7O0Z - chains B and C of the 4 polymer chains in the assembly; structure by electron microscopy, 3.70 A resolution.

== Chain B (and C) ==
Protein: Probable ABC transporter ATP-binding protein NosF
From: Pseudomonas stutzeri ATCC 14405
Notes: chain C of this document is another copy of the same molecule, construct and numbering; everything in this record applies to it too
Reference sequence: P19844 (NOSF_PSEST); residues 1-308 here = UniProt positions 1-308
Amino-acid sequence (308 residues; numbered 1 to 308; the number before each row is that of its first residue):
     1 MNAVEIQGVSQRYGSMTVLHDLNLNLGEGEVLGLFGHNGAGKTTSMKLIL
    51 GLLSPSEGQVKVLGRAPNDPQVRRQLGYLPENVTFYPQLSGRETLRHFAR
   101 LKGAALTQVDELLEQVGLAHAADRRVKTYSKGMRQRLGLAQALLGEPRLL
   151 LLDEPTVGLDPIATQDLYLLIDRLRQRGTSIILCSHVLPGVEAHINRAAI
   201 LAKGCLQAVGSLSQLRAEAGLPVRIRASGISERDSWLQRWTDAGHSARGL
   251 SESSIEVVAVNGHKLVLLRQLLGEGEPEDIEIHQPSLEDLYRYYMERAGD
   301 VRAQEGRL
Not modelled in the structure: 1

== Interface between chain B and chain C ==
Pairs across the interface (89):
  His37(B) with Asp160(C), salt bridge; Pro161(C)
  Glu114(B) with Arg307(C), salt bridge
  Gln115(B) with Arg307(C); Leu308(C), hydrogen bond (backbone-backbone)
  Val116(B) with Leu308(C)
  Gly117(B) with Leu308(C)
  Arg136(B) with Leu308(C)
  Leu159(B) with His186(C)
  Asp160(B) with His37(C)
  Pro161(B) with His37(C); His186(C); Leu188(C), hydrophobic; Glu288(C); Tyr291(C), hydrophobic
  Ile162(B) with His37(C); Tyr291(C), hydrophobic; Arg292(C), hydrogen bond (backbone-side chain); Met295(C), hydrophobic
  Ala163(B) with Leu308(C)
  Thr164(B) with Glu288(C)
  Gln165(B) with Glu288(C); Arg292(C), hydrogen bond
  Asp166(B) with Arg307(C); Leu308(C)
  Leu170(B) with Gly306(C)
  Asp172(B) with Arg248(C)
  Arg173(B) with Glu305(C), hydrogen bond (side chain-backbone)
  Arg175(B) with Gly249(C), hydrogen bond (side chain-backbone); Leu250(C), hydrogen bond (side chain-backbone); Ser251(C)
  Gln176(B) with Gly249(C)
  His186(B) with Leu159(C); Pro161(C)
  Leu188(B) with Pro161(C), hydrophobic
  Pro189(B) with Pro189(C); Gly190(C)
  Gly190(B) with Pro189(C)
  Glu192(B) with Arg226(C), hydrogen bond (backbone-side chain)
  Ala193(B) with Arg226(C), hydrogen bond (backbone-side chain)
  Asn196(B) with Leu250(C), hydrogen bond (side chain-backbone); Ser251(C)
  Ser213(B) with Ser228(C), hydrogen bond; Glu278(C), hydrogen bond; Asp279(C)
  Arg216(B) with Glu281(C), salt bridge
  Lys264(B) with Asp279(C), salt bridge; Ile280(C), hydrogen bond (side chain-backbone)
  Leu265(B) with Leu272(C), hydrophobic; Pro277(C); Glu278(C); Asp279(C)
  Arg269(B) with Leu272(C); Glu276(C), salt bridge
  Leu272(B) with Arg269(C); Leu272(C), hydrophobic
  Gly275(B) with Arg269(C), hydrogen bond (backbone-side chain)
  Pro277(B) with Leu265(C), hydrophobic; Arg269(C)
  Glu278(B) with Leu265(C)
  Asp279(B) with Lys264(C); Leu265(C)
  Ile280(B) with Lys264(C), hydrogen bond (backbone-side chain)
  Glu281(B) with Lys264(C), salt bridge; Gln284(C), hydrogen bond
  Ile282(B) with Ile282(C)
  Gln284(B) with Asp279(C), hydrogen bond
  Glu288(B) with Gln165(C)
  Tyr291(B) with Ile162(C), hydrophobic
  Arg292(B) with Ile162(C); Gln165(C); Asp166(C), salt bridge
  Met295(B) with Ile162(C), hydrophobic
  Glu305(B) with Arg173(C), salt bridge
  Gly306(B) with Gln115(C), hydrogen bond (backbone-side chain); Leu170(C); Arg173(C)
  Arg307(B) with Glu114(C), salt bridge; Gln115(C), hydrogen bond (side chain-backbone); Val116(C), hydrogen bond (backbone-backbone); Leu170(C)
  Leu308(B) with Gln115(C); Val116(C), hydrophobic; Gly117(C); Arg136(C); Ala163(C); Asp166(C); Leu167(C); Leu170(C)
Other interface residues (no listed pair), chain B (53 interface residues in all): Leu167, Val187, Glu276, Asp289, Ala303
Other interface residues (no listed pair), chain C (54 interface residues in all): Asn38, Leu139, Gly158, Val187, His194, Arg224, Asp289, Ala303

== In short ==
53 residues of chain B face 54 of chain C across their interface, with 19 hydrogen bonds and 9 salt bridges.
Polar pairs include His37(B)-Asp160(C), Glu114(B)-Arg307(C) and Arg216(B)-Glu281(C).
Chain B and chain C are both Probable ABC transporter ATP-binding protein NosF (Pseudomonas stutzeri ATCC
14405); the structure, ABC transporter NosFY, nucleotide-free in GDN, was determined by electron microscopy,
deposited together with 7O0Y, 7O10, 7O11, 7O12, 7O13, 7O14 and 10 further entries.
